1KL5 - chains A and D of the 8 polymer chains in the assembly; structure by X-ray diffraction, 1.80 A resolution.

# Chain A (and D)
Molecule: streptavidin
Source organism: Streptomyces avidinii
Notes: chain D of this document is another copy of the same molecule, construct and numbering; everything in this record applies to it too
UniProt: P22629 (SAV_STRAV); residues 14-139 here correspond to UniProt positions 38-163 (UniProt number = residue number + 24)
Chain sequence (127 residues; each row starts with the number of its first residue):
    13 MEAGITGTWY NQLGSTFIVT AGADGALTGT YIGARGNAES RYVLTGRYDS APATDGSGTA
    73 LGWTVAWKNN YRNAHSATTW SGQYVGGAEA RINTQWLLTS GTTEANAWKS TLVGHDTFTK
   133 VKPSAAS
Disordered / not traced: 13-15, 137-139 (chain D: 13-15, 135-139)
Differences from the reference sequence: initiating methionine (13); engineered mutation Ile-44 (Glu68 in P22629), Gly-45 (Ser69 in P22629), Arg-47 (Val71 in P22629)
Reported in the primary citation:
  - conformationally variable residues (loop rearrangement): Gly-45 to Ser-52

# How chain A and chain D interact
Pairs across the interface - 16 pairs, chain A then chain D:
  Gln-24(A) / Trp-120(D)
  Leu-25(A) / Trp-120(D)  hydrophobic
  Trp-108(A) / Trp-120(D)
  Leu-109(A) / Val-125(D)  hydrophobic
  Trp-120(A) / Trp-108(D)
  Lys-121(A) / Leu-124(D)
  Thr-123(A) / Leu-124(D)
  Thr-123(A) / Val-125(D)  hydrogen bond (backbone-backbone)
  Leu-124(A) / Lys-121(D)
  Leu-124(A) / Thr-123(D)
  Leu-124(A) / Leu-124(D)  hydrophobic
  Val-125(A) / Leu-109(D)  hydrophobic
  Val-125(A) / Thr-123(D)  hydrogen bond (backbone-backbone)
  Val-125(A) / Val-125(D)  hydrophobic
  His-127(A) / Trp-120(D)
  Asp-128(A) / Trp-120(D)

# Overview
Chain A and chain D form an interface of 11 and 7 residues respectively; the contacts include 2 hydrogen
bonds. The hydrogen-bonded pair Thr-123(A)/Val-125(D) is a backbone contact. From the paper: conformational
variability at Gly-45(A).
Chain A and chain D are both streptavidin (Streptomyces avidinii); the structure, an engineered streptavidin
with improved affinity for the strep-tag II peptide : SAm2-StrepII, was determined by X-ray diffraction
together with 1KFF, 1KL3 and 1KL4 from the same study.
